Entry 8GMM (X-ray diffraction, 1.80 A resolution); this record covers chain A.

[Chain A]
Protein: Hemophilin
Source organism: Stenotrophomonas maltophilia
UniProtKB: B8L5W6 (B8L5W6_9GAMM); residues 1-231 here correspond to UniProt positions 24-254 (UniProt number = residue number + 23)
Chain sequence (252 residues; each row starts with the number of its first residue):
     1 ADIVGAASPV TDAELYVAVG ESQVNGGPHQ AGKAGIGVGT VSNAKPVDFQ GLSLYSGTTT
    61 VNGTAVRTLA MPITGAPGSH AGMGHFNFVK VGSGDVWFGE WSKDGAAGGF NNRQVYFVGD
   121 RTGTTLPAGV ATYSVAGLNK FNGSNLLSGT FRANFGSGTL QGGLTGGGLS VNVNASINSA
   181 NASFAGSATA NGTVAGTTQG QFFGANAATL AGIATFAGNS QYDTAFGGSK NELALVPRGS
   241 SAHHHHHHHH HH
Disordered / not traced: 233-252
Construct notes: expression tag (232-252)
Bound ions: heme b/c Fe: His-29, His-80
Residues lining bound ligands: heme b/c (HEB): Val-24, Gly-26, Gly-27, Pro-28, His-29, Ile-36, Val-38, Val-41, Ser-42, Lys-45, Val-47, Leu-52, Tyr-55, Leu-69, Ile-73, Thr-74, Gly-75, Ala-76, Pro-77, His-80, Met-83, Phe-86
Reported in the primary citation:
  - heme b/c coordination: His-29, His-80
  - binding site for heme b/c: Ser-42

[Summary]
Bound to chain A: heme b/c. His-29 and His-80 form the heme b/c Fe site. From the paper: a binding site for
heme b/c at Ser-42; heme b/c coordination by His-29 and His-80.
Chain A is Hemophilin (Stenotrophomonas maltophilia); the structure, Stenotrophomonas maltophilia Holo HphA,
was determined by X-ray diffraction, deposited together with 8GLO and 8GM3.
